Entry 6IFC (X-ray diffraction, 1.99 A resolution); this record covers chains C and D of the 4 polymer chains in the assembly.

# Chain C
Name: tRNA(fMet)-specific endonuclease VapC
Organism: Salmonella typhimurium (strain LT2 / SGSC1412 / ATCC 700720)
Notes: EC 3.1.-.-
UniProt: Q8ZM86 (VAPC_SALTY); residue numbers follow UniProt; this construct covers 1-132
Amino-acid sequence (132 residues; each row starts with the number of its first residue):
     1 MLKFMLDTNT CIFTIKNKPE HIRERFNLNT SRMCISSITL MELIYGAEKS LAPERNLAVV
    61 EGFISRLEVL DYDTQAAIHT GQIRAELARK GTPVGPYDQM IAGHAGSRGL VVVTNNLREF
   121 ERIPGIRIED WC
Swiss-Prot annotation at these positions:
  - binding site (Mg(2+)): Asp7, Asp98

# Chain D
Name: Antitoxin VapB
Organism: Salmonella typhimurium (strain LT2 / SGSC1412 / ATCC 700720)
UniProt: Q7CPV2 (VAPB_SALTY); residues 39-67 here = UniProt positions 39-67
Amino-acid sequence (29 residues; each row starts with the number of its first residue):
    39 IITPVGESWD SWFDGEGAST DFMSTREQP
Disordered / not traced: 39

# How chain C and chain D interact
Pairs across the interface (59):
  Thr8(C) - Arg64(D)
  Asn9(C) - Arg64(D)
  Ile12(C) - Met61(D)  hydrophobic
  Thr14(C) - Phe51(D)
  Ile15(C) - Trp50(D)  hydrophobic
  Ile15(C) - Phe60(D)  hydrophobic
  Lys16(C) - Thr58(D)  hydrogen bond (side chain-backbone)
  Lys16(C) - Phe60(D)  hydrogen bond (side chain-backbone)
  Lys16(C) - Met61(D)
  Lys18(C) - Trp50(D)  hydrogen bond (side chain-backbone)
  Lys18(C) - Phe51(D)  hydrogen bond (side chain-backbone)
  Lys18(C) - Gly53(D)  hydrogen bond (side chain-backbone)
  Pro19(C) - Phe51(D)
  Arg23(C) - Asp48(D)  salt bridge
  Arg23(C) - Phe51(D)
  Phe26(C) - Trp47(D)  hydrophobic
  Phe26(C) - Phe51(D)  hydrophobic
  Asn27(C) - Trp47(D)
  Asn27(C) - Asp48(D)  hydrogen bond
  Thr30(C) - Val43(D)
  Thr30(C) - Trp47(D)
  Ser31(C) - Thr41(D)
  Ser31(C) - Pro42(D)  hydrogen bond (side chain-backbone)
  Met33(C) - Trp47(D)
  Glu42(C) - Met61(D)
  Glu42(C) - Arg64(D)  salt bridge
  Tyr45(C) - Glu65(D)  hydrogen bond
  Gly46(C) - Phe60(D)
  Gly46(C) - Met61(D)
  Ala47(C) - Phe60(D)
  Lys49(C) - Thr63(D)
  Lys49(C) - Glu65(D)  salt bridge
  Ser50(C) - Asp59(D)
  Leu51(C) - Asp59(D)  hydrogen bond (backbone-side chain)
  Arg55(C) - Gly55(D)  hydrogen bond (side chain-backbone)
  Arg55(C) - Ala56(D)
  Arg55(C) - Ser57(D)
  Asn56(C) - Ala56(D)
  Asn56(C) - Ser57(D)  hydrogen bond
  Asn56(C) - Phe60(D)
  Val59(C) - Trp50(D)  hydrogen bond (backbone-side chain)
  Val59(C) - Glu54(D)
  Val59(C) - Gly55(D)
  Val59(C) - Ala56(D)
  Gly62(C) - Trp50(D)
  Phe63(C) - Trp47(D)
  Phe63(C) - Trp50(D)
  Arg66(C) - Glu45(D)  salt bridge
  Arg66(C) - Ser46(D)  hydrogen bond (side chain-backbone)
  Arg66(C) - Trp47(D)
  Arg66(C) - Ser49(D)  hydrogen bond
  Arg66(C) - Trp50(D)
  Gly95(C) - Gln66(D)
  Pro96(C) - Gln66(D)
  Pro96(C) - Pro67(D)
  Tyr97(C) - Arg64(D)
  Tyr97(C) - Gln66(D)  hydrogen bond (backbone-side chain)
  Asp98(C) - Arg64(D)  salt bridge
  Asp98(C) - Gln66(D)  hydrogen bond (backbone-side chain)
Other interface residues (no listed pair), chain C (36 interface residues in all): Ile22, Leu43, Ala52, Val60, Leu67
Other interface residues (no listed pair), chain D (25 interface residues in all): Ser62

# In short
Chain C and chain D form an interface of 36 and 25 residues respectively, with 16 hydrogen bonds and 5 salt
bridges. Polar pairs include Arg23(C)-Asp48(D), Glu42(C)-Arg64(D) and Lys49(C)-Glu65(D). UniProt lists
Mg2+-binding residues Asp7(C) and Asp98(C) on chain C.
Here chain C is tRNA(fMet)-specific endonuclease VapC and chain D is Antitoxin VapB, both from Salmonella
typhimurium (strain LT2 / SGSC1412 / ATCC 700720). Entry 6IFC (Crystal structure of VapBC from Salmonella
typhimurium) was determined by X-ray diffraction (same publication as 6IFM).
